PDB entry 6R2W | X-ray diffraction, 1.25 A resolution | chains L and H of the 3 polymer chains in the assembly

Chain L:
Molecule: Coagulation factor VII
Source organism: Homo sapiens
Notes: EC 3.4.21.21
Reference sequence: P08709 (FA7_HUMAN); residues 1-143 here correspond to UniProt positions 61-203 (UniProt number = residue number + 60)
Chain sequence (143 residues; row label = number of the first residue in the row):
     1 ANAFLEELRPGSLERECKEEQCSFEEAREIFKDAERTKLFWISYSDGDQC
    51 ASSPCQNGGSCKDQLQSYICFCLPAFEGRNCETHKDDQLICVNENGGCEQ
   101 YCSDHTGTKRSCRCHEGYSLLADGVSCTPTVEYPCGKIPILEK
Modified positions: E6, E7, E14, E16, E19, E20, E25, E26, E29, E35 (gamma-carboxy-glutamic acid; CGU)
Disulfides: C17-C22, C50-C61, C55-C70, C72-C81, C91-C102, C98-C112, C114-C127
Glycans and other covalent adducts: glycan linked to S52; alpha-L-fucopyranose (FUC) linked to S60
Bound ions: Ca2+ site 1: A1, N2, E6, E7, E16, E26; Ca2+ site 2: A1, E6, E16, E20; Ca2+ site 3: E7, E26, E29; Ca2+ site 4: E7, E16, E26, E29; Ca2+ site 5: E14, E19; Ca2+ site 6 near E20 (its only coordinating residue here); Ca2+ site 7: E25, E29; Ca2+ site 8: D46, G47, Q49, D63, Q64
Ligand contacts: tetramethylammonium ion (TMA): K62, D63, Q64
Curated features (UniProtKB/Swiss-Prot):
  - site: S53 (Important for S-112 for O-xylosylation)
  - modified residue: E6 (4-carboxyglutamate), E7 (4-carboxyglutamate), E14 (4-carboxyglutamate), E16 (4-carboxyglutamate), E19 (4-carboxyglutamate), E20 (4-carboxyglutamate), E25 (4-carboxyglutamate), E26 (4-carboxyglutamate), E29 (4-carboxyglutamate), E35 (4-carboxyglutamate), D63 (3R: -3-hydroxyaspartate)
  - glycosylation: S52 (O-linked (Glc...) serine), S60 (O-linked (Fuc) serine)

Chain H:
Molecule: Coagulation factor VII
Source organism: Homo sapiens
Notes: EC 3.4.21.21
Reference sequence: P08709 (FA7_HUMAN); aligned to UniProt positions 213-461 over residues 16-264 (the alignment contains insertions or deletions, so no single offset holds)
Chain sequence (249 residues; row label = number of the first residue in the row):
    16 IVGGKVCPKGECPWQVLLLVNGAQLCGGTLINTIWVVSAAHCFDKIKNWR
    66 NLIAVLGEHDLSEHDGDEQSRRVAQVIIPSTYVPGTTNHDIALLRLHQPV
   116 VLTDHVVPLCLPERTFSERTLAFVRFSLVSGWGQLLDRGATALELMVLNV
   166 PRVMTQDCEASYPGKITEYMFCAGYSDGSKDSCKGDSGGPHATHYRGTWY
   216 LTGIVSWGQGCATVGHFGVYTRVSQYIEWLQKLMRSEPRPGVLLRAPFP
Differences from the reference sequence: conflict V168 (Leu365 in P08709); engineered mutation E174 (Lys376 in P08709), A175 (Val377 in P08709), S176 (Gly378 in P08709), Y177 (Asp379 in P08709), P178 (Ser380 in P08709), G179 (Pro381 in P08709), K180 (Asn382 in P08709)
Disulfides: C22-C27, C41-C57, C173-C187, C198-C226
Glycans and other covalent adducts: compound 0Z7 linked to H56, S202
Bound ions: Ca2+: E73, D75, E78, E83
Ligand contacts:
  - 0Z7 (N-acetyl-D-phenylalanyl-N-[(2S,3S)-6-carbamimidamido-1-chloro-2-hydroxyhexan-3-yl]-L-phenylalaninamide): C41, D59, Y97, G100, T101, T102, D105, D196, S197, C198, K199, G200, D201, V220, S221, W222, G223, Q224, G225, C226, G233, V234
  - tetramethylammonium ion (TMA), molecule 1: I68, S85, R87
  - tetramethylammonium ion (TMA), molecule 2: L76, S77, E78, H79
  - tetramethylammonium ion (TMA), molecule 3: H79, E83, S85
  - tetramethylammonium ion (TMA), molecule 4: F141, N164, Y190
Curated features (UniProtKB/Swiss-Prot):
  - active site (Charge relay system): H56, D105
  - binding site (substrate): D201

Chain L / chain H interface:
Disulfides between the chains: C135(L)-C125(H)
Residue-residue contacts - 52 pairs, chain L then chain H:
  C91(L) with R134(H)
  V92(L) with R134(H)
  E94(L) with Y210(H); R211(H), hydrogen bond (backbone-side chain)
  N95(L) with F131(H); T135(H), hydrogen bond; Y210(H)
  G97(L) with R211(H)
  C98(L) with R211(H), hydrogen bond (backbone-side chain)
  E99(L) with Y210(H); R211(H)
  Q100(L) with F131(H); T213(H); Y215(H)
  Y101(L) with L126(H); P127(H); E128(H); F131(H), hydrophobic; Y215(H)
  D104(L) with R134(H), salt bridge
  R113(L) with E128(H), salt bridge
  H115(L) with L126(H)
  Y118(L) with T213(H)
  Y133(L) with L117(H); T118(H); D119(H), hydrogen bond
  P134(L) with V122(H)
  C135(L) with P123(H); L124(H); C125(H), disulfide; T213(H)
  G136(L) with W29(H); P123(H), hydrogen bond (backbone-backbone); C125(H); T213(H); W214(H), hydrogen bond (backbone-backbone)
  K137(L) with W29(H); V122(H); G212(H), hydrogen bond (side chain-backbone); T213(H), hydrogen bond
  I138(L) with G25(H); E26(H); W29(H), hydrophobic; W214(H)
  P139(L) with D119(H); V122(H), hydrophobic
  I140(L) with K24(H); G25(H); E26(H); D119(H); H120(H)
  L141(L) with E26(H)
Interface residues without a listed pair, chain L (23 interface residues in all): C102
Interface residues without a listed pair, chain H (25 interface residues in all): P28

Overview:
The interface between chain L and chain H involves 23 residues on one side and 25 on the other, with 1
disulfide bond, 8 hydrogen bonds and 2 salt bridges. Among the polar pairs are D104(L)-R134(H),
R113(L)-E128(H) and E94(L)-R211(H). Chain L binds tetramethylammonium ion.
Here chain L is Coagulation factor VII and chain H is Coagulation factor VII, both from Homo sapiens. Entry
6R2W (Crystal structure of the super-active FVIIa variant VYT in complex with tissue factor) was determined by
X-ray diffraction.
